1PMM - chains E and F of the 6 polymer chains in the assembly; structure by X-ray diffraction, 2.00 A resolution.

== Chain E (and F) ==
Name: Glutamate decarboxylase beta
Organism: Escherichia coli
Notes: EC 4.1.1.15; chain F of this document is another copy of the same molecule, construct and numbering; everything in this record applies to it too
UniProt: P69910 (DCEB_ECOLI); numbering as in UniProt (aligned over 1-466)
Sequence (466 residues; numbered 1 to 466; the number before each row is that of its first residue):
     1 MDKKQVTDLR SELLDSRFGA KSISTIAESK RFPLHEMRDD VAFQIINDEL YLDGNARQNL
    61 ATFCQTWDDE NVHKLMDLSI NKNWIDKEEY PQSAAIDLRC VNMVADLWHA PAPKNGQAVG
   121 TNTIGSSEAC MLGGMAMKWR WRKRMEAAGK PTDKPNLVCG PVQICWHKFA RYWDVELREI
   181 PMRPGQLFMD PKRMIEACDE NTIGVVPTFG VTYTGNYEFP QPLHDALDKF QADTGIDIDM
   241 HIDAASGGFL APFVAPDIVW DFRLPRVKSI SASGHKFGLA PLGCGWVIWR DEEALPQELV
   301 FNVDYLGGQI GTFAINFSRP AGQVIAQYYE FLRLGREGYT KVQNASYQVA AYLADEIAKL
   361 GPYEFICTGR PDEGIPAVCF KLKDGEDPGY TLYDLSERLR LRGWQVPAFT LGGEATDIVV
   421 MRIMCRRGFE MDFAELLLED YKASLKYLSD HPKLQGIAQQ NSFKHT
Not modelled in the structure: 1-3, 453-466 (chain F: 1-2, 453-466)
Covalent attachments: pyridoxal phosphate (PLP) linked to Lys-276
Small-molecule neighbours: pyridoxal phosphate (PLP): Gly-125, Ser-126, Ser-127, Gln-163, Cys-165, Thr-208, Gly-210, Thr-212, Asp-243, Ala-245, Ser-246, Ser-273, His-275
Swiss-Prot annotation at these positions:
  - binding site (substrate): Thr-62, Asn-83
  - binding site (pyridoxal 5'-phosphate): Ser-126, Ser-127, Thr-212, His-275
  - modified residue: Lys-276 (N6-(pyridoxal phosphate)lysine), Lys-446 (N6-acetyllysine), Lys-453 (N6-acetyllysine), Lys-464 (N6-acetyllysine)
  - mutagenesis: Lys-276 (K276A: Strongly reduces pyridoxal phosphate binding and increases stability of the polypeptide; K276H: Abolishes pyridoxal phosphate binding)
What the authors report for this chain:
  - binding site for pyridoxal phosphate: Gln-163, Thr-212, Asp-243, Ala-245, His-275, Lys-276
  - binding site for acetic acid: Thr-62, Phe-63, Asp-86

== Interface between chain E and chain F ==
Pairs across the interface (222; chain E residue first):
  Ala-27(E) with Arg-99(F); Tyr-328(F)
  Glu-28(E) with Arg-99(F); Met-103(F); Tyr-328(F), hydrogen bond (backbone-side chain)
  Ser-29(E) with Arg-99(F); Asn-102(F), hydrogen bond (backbone-side chain)
  Lys-30(E) with Asn-102(F); Asp-106(F)
  Arg-31(E) with Met-103(F); Asp-106(F), salt bridge; Arg-336(F)
  Phe-32(E) with Met-103(F); Asp-106(F); Phe-253(F), hydrophobic; Phe-331(F), hydrophobic; Gly-335(F); Arg-336(F); Tyr-339(F), hydrophobic
  Pro-33(E) with Met-103(F); Phe-331(F); Gly-335(F); Arg-336(F), hydrogen bond (backbone-backbone)
  Leu-34(E) with Gly-335(F); Arg-336(F), hydrogen bond (backbone-backbone); Glu-337(F), hydrogen bond (backbone-backbone)
  His-35(E) with Leu-334(F); Gly-335(F); Glu-337(F), salt bridge
  Glu-36(E) with Arg-333(F); Leu-334(F), hydrogen bond (backbone-backbone); Glu-337(F), hydrogen bond (backbone-side chain); Gly-338(F); Lys-341(F), salt bridge
  Met-37(E) with Leu-332(F); Arg-333(F), hydrogen bond (backbone-backbone)
  Asp-39(E) with Asn-71(F), hydrogen bond; Tyr-329(F); Arg-333(F)
  Ala-42(E) with Tyr-329(F), hydrophobic; Arg-333(F)
  Phe-43(E) with Asn-71(F); Lys-74(F); Leu-75(F), hydrophobic; Tyr-329(F)
  Ile-46(E) with Ile-325(F), hydrophobic; Tyr-328(F), hydrophobic; Tyr-329(F), hydrophobic
  Asn-47(E) with Leu-78(F)
  Glu-49(E) with Gln-92(F), hydrogen bond; Ile-96(F); Arg-99(F), salt bridge
  Leu-50(E) with Lys-82(F); Ser-93(F); Ile-96(F), hydrophobic; Ile-325(F), hydrophobic
  Leu-52(E) with Pro-91(F); Gln-92(F)
  Asp-53(E) with Lys-82(F), salt bridge; Tyr-90(F); Pro-91(F); Gln-92(F), hydrogen bond (side chain-backbone); Ser-93(F), hydrogen bond
  Gly-54(E) with Glu-89(F), hydrogen bond (backbone-backbone)
  Ala-56(E) with Tyr-90(F)
  Asn-59(E) with Glu-89(F), hydrogen bond; Tyr-90(F), hydrogen bond
  Ala-61(E) with Glu-89(F)
  Thr-62(E) with Asp-86(F); Glu-89(F)
  Cys-64(E) with Asn-83(F); Ser-318(F)
  Gln-65(E) with Asn-81(F)
  Thr-66(E) with Asn-81(F)
  Trp-67(E) with Asn-81(F)
  Asp-68(E) with Ile-80(F); Asn-81(F), hydrogen bond
  Asn-71(E) with Asp-39(F), hydrogen bond (side chain-backbone); Phe-43(F)
  His-73(E) with Asp-77(F), salt bridge; Ile-80(F)
  Lys-74(E) with Phe-43(F)
  Leu-75(E) with Phe-43(F), hydrophobic
  Asp-77(E) with His-73(F), salt bridge
  Leu-78(E) with Asn-47(F)
  Ile-80(E) with Asp-68(F); His-73(F)
  Asn-81(E) with Gln-65(F); Thr-66(F), hydrogen bond (side chain-backbone); Trp-67(F); Asp-68(F), hydrogen bond; Leu-282(F)
  Lys-82(E) with Leu-50(F); Asp-53(F), salt bridge; Leu-282(F)
  Asn-83(E) with Cys-64(F); Leu-282(F)
  Asp-86(E) with Thr-62(F)
  Glu-89(E) with Gly-54(F), hydrogen bond (backbone-backbone); Asn-59(F), hydrogen bond; Ala-61(F); Thr-62(F); Gln-405(F)
  Tyr-90(E) with Asp-53(F); Gly-54(F); Ala-56(F); Asn-59(F), hydrogen bond
  Pro-91(E) with Leu-52(F); Asp-53(F)
  Gln-92(E) with Glu-49(F), hydrogen bond; Leu-52(F); Asp-53(F), hydrogen bond (backbone-side chain)
  Ser-93(E) with Leu-50(F); Asp-53(F), hydrogen bond
  Ile-96(E) with Glu-49(F); Leu-50(F), hydrophobic
  Arg-99(E) with Ala-27(F); Glu-28(F); Ser-29(F); Glu-49(F), salt bridge
  Asn-102(E) with Ser-29(F), hydrogen bond (side chain-backbone); Lys-30(F)
  Met-103(E) with Glu-28(F); Arg-31(F); Phe-32(F); Pro-33(F)
  Asp-106(E) with Arg-31(F), salt bridge; Phe-32(F), hydrogen bond (side chain-backbone)
  Ile-124(E) with Ile-124(F), hydrophobic; Asn-316(F); Ser-318(F); Arg-319(F)
  Ser-127(E) with Ile-315(F), hydrogen bond (side chain-backbone); Asn-316(F); Phe-317(F)
  Glu-128(E) with Asn-316(F)
  Met-131(E) with Ile-315(F)
  Met-135(E) with Tyr-172(F), hydrophobic
  Trp-139(E) with Arg-171(F); Tyr-172(F); Asp-174(F)
  Arg-142(E) with Asp-174(F), salt bridge
  Gln-163(E) with Phe-317(F)
  Ile-164(E) with Phe-317(F), hydrophobic
  His-167(E) with Phe-301(F)
  Lys-168(E) with Phe-301(F); Thr-312(F); Ala-314(F)
  Arg-171(E) with Trp-139(F); Glu-298(F)
  Tyr-172(E) with Met-135(F), hydrophobic; Trp-173(F), hydrogen bond (backbone-side chain); Leu-299(F), hydrogen bond (side chain-backbone); Phe-301(F); Phe-313(F); Ala-314(F)
  Trp-173(E) with Tyr-172(F), hydrogen bond (side chain-backbone); Trp-173(F), hydrophobic
  Asp-174(E) with Arg-142(F), salt bridge
  Phe-253(E) with Phe-32(F), hydrophobic
  His-275(E) with Ser-318(F)
  Leu-282(E) with Ile-80(F); Asn-81(F); Lys-82(F); Asn-83(F); Pro-320(F)
  Gly-283(E) with Pro-320(F)
  Glu-298(E) with Arg-171(F), hydrogen bond (backbone-side chain)
  Leu-299(E) with Tyr-172(F)
  Phe-301(E) with Ile-164(F), hydrophobic; His-167(F); Lys-168(F)
  Thr-312(E) with Lys-168(F)
  Phe-313(E) with Tyr-172(F)
  Ala-314(E) with Lys-168(F); Tyr-172(F), hydrogen bond (backbone-side chain)
  Ile-315(E) with Ser-127(F), hydrogen bond (backbone-side chain); Met-131(F); Ile-315(F), hydrophobic
  Asn-316(E) with Ile-124(F); Glu-128(F); Asn-316(F), hydrogen bond
  Phe-317(E) with Ser-127(F); Gln-163(F); Ile-164(F), hydrophobic
  Ser-318(E) with Cys-64(F), hydrogen bond; Ile-124(F); His-275(F)
  Pro-320(E) with Leu-282(F); Gly-283(F); Gln-323(F)
  Ile-325(E) with Ile-46(F), hydrophobic; Leu-50(F), hydrophobic
  Tyr-328(E) with Ala-27(F); Glu-28(F), hydrogen bond (side chain-backbone); Ile-46(F), hydrophobic
  Tyr-329(E) with Asp-39(F); Ala-42(F), hydrophobic; Phe-43(F); Ile-46(F), hydrophobic
  Phe-331(E) with Phe-32(F), hydrophobic; Pro-33(F)
  Leu-332(E) with Met-37(F)
  Arg-333(E) with Glu-36(F); Met-37(F), hydrogen bond (backbone-backbone); Asp-39(F); Ala-42(F)
  Leu-334(E) with His-35(F); Glu-36(F), hydrogen bond (backbone-backbone)
  Gly-335(E) with Phe-32(F); Pro-33(F); His-35(F)
  Arg-336(E) with Phe-32(F); Pro-33(F), hydrogen bond (backbone-backbone); Leu-34(F), hydrogen bond (backbone-backbone)
  Glu-337(E) with Leu-34(F), hydrogen bond (backbone-backbone); His-35(F), salt bridge; Glu-36(F), hydrogen bond (side chain-backbone)
  Gly-338(E) with Glu-36(F)
  Tyr-339(E) with Phe-32(F), hydrophobic
  Lys-341(E) with Glu-36(F), salt bridge
  Gln-405(E) with Glu-89(F)
Also at the interface, not in a pair above, chain E (101 interface residues in all): Met-76, Glu-88, Leu-107, Pro-281, Arg-319, Gln-323
Also at the interface, not in a pair above, chain F (101 interface residues in all): Met-76, Glu-88, Leu-107, Pro-281

== Overview ==
Chain E and chain F each contribute 101 residues to their interface; the contacts include 43 hydrogen bonds
and 14 salt bridges. Among the polar pairs are Arg-31(E)/Asp-106(F), His-35(E)/Glu-337(F) and
Glu-36(E)/Lys-341(F). The paper reports a binding site for pyridoxal phosphate at Gln-163(E), Thr-212(E) and
Asp-243(E) among others; a binding site for acetic acid at Thr-62(E), Phe-63(E) and Asp-86(E).
Both chains are Glutamate decarboxylase beta (Escherichia coli). Entry 1PMM (Crystal structure of Escherichia
coli GadB (low pH)) was determined by X-ray diffraction together with 1PMO from the same study.
